Entry 6SGA (electron microscopy, 3.10 A resolution); this record covers chains CQ and CA of the 72 polymer chains in the assembly.

== Chain CQ ==
Molecule: uS17m
Organism: Trypanosoma brucei brucei
Sequence (336 residues; row label = number of the first residue in the row):
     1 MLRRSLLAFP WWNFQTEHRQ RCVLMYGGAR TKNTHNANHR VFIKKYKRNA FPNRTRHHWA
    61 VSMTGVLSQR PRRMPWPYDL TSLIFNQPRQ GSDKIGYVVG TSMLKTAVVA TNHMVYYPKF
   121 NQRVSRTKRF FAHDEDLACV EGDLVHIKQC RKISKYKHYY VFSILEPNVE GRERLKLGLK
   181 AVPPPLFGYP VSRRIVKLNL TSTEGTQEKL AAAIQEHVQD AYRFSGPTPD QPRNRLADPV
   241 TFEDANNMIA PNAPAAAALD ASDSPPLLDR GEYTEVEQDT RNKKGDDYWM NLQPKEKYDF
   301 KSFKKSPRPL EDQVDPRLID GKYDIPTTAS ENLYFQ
Disordered / not traced: 1-9, 229-336

== Chain CA ==
Molecule: 9S rRNA
Organism: Trypanosoma brucei brucei
Sequence (474 nucleotides; numbered 1 to 620; 146 numbers in that range are skipped by the numbering (no residue carries them; nothing is unmodelled there); the number before each row is that of its first residue):
     1 UAAAUUAUGG UCAAUUGUUA GUAUUCAUAU UAAUUUUUUU AAAUGUUUUA UCAUUUUAUA
    61 AAGGUUUAUU UUUGAAAGAU UUUUUGUAUA AAAUUUUAGG AAUAGUUAAU AAUAAUUUAU
   121 AAUUUUGAUU AGAUUGUUUU GUUAAUGCUA UUAGAUGGGU GUGGAAAAAU AAAAAAAAUA
   181 AUUAAUAUAU AUCAAUAAUA AAUUAAAUUA AUCUAUUAGU CAGAAAUGGA UGCCAGCCGU
   241 UGCGGUAAUU UCUAUGCUUU UAAAUAUUAU ACAAUUAUCA UAUUAAAUUG UUAAGUGCUG
   301 AUUUAACCAA UAAAAAUAUA AAUAAUUUUU AUUUGUUUUU AAACACCAUU AGGUAUAUGC
   361 AAAUAUAAAA UUAUAGUAAU UAU
   530 AGAAAUUAAA AAGGUAUUGU UGCCCACCAA UUUUUAUAAU AAAAAUAACG UGCAGUAAUU
   590 AAUAUAUUUA UAAAAAUAUA UUUUUUUUUU X
Disordered / not traced: 543-553
Modified residues: UBD (uridine 3',5'-bis(dihydrogen phosphate)) at position 620
Bound ions: Mg2+ site 1: A75, A76; Mg2+ site 2 near U117 (its only coordinating residue here)

== How chain CQ and chain CA interact ==
Pairs across the interface (133; chain CQ residue first):
  Phe14(CQ) - U138(CA)  base contact
  Gln15(CQ) - U138(CA)  base contact
  Cys22(CQ) - U139(CA)  hydrogen bond to the base
  Tyr26(CQ) - A153(CA)  sugar contact
  Ala29(CQ) - U139(CA)  base contact
  Arg30(CQ) - U137(CA)  base contact
  Arg30(CQ) - U139(CA)  hydrogen bond to the base
  Arg30(CQ) - A153(CA)  salt bridge to the phosphate
  Thr34(CQ) - U140(CA)  hydrogen bond to the sugar
  Thr34(CQ) - A150(CA)  hydrogen bond to the sugar
  His35(CQ) - U140(CA)  hydrogen bond to the base
  His35(CQ) - G141(CA)  base contact
  His35(CQ) - U149(CA)  hydrogen bond to the sugar
  His35(CQ) - A150(CA)  sugar contact
  Arg40(CQ) - A150(CA)  salt bridge to the phosphate
  Lys47(CQ) - U561(CA)  salt bridge to the phosphate
  Arg48(CQ) - G99(CA)  base contact
  Arg48(CQ) - U560(CA)  phosphate contact
  Arg48(CQ) - U561(CA)  hydrogen bond to the phosphate
  Asn49(CQ) - G99(CA)  hydrogen bond to the base
  Ala50(CQ) - G99(CA)  base contact
  Phe51(CQ) - G99(CA)  hydrogen bond to the base
  Phe51(CQ) - G132(CA)  sugar contact
  Pro52(CQ) - A131(CA)  hydrogen bond to the sugar
  Asn53(CQ) - U130(CA)  hydrogen bond to the base
  Asn53(CQ) - A131(CA)  hydrogen bond to the base
  Thr55(CQ) - G100(CA)  sugar contact
  Thr55(CQ) - A101(CA)  sugar contact
  Thr55(CQ) - A128(CA)  base contact
  Thr55(CQ) - U129(CA)  base contact
  Arg56(CQ) - U97(CA)  salt bridge to the phosphate
  Arg56(CQ) - G100(CA)  hydrogen bond to the base
  Arg56(CQ) - A131(CA)  base contact
  His57(CQ) - U97(CA)  hydrogen bond to the sugar
  His57(CQ) - A98(CA)  sugar contact
  His57(CQ) - G99(CA)  stacking on the base
  His57(CQ) - G100(CA)  salt bridge to the phosphate
  His58(CQ) - U97(CA)  hydrogen bond to the sugar
  His58(CQ) - A98(CA)  phosphate contact
  His58(CQ) - G132(CA)  hydrogen bond to the sugar
  His58(CQ) - A133(CA)  sugar contact
  Trp59(CQ) - A98(CA)  hydrogen bond to the phosphate
  Trp59(CQ) - G99(CA)  hydrogen bond to the base
  Ala60(CQ) - A98(CA)  hydrogen bond to the phosphate
  Ser62(CQ) - U96(CA)  hydrogen bond to the sugar
  Ser62(CQ) - U97(CA)  sugar contact
  Ser62(CQ) - G132(CA)  hydrogen bond to the base
  Met63(CQ) - U96(CA)  sugar contact
  Thr64(CQ) - A133(CA)  base contact
  Thr64(CQ) - U134(CA)  sugar contact
  Thr64(CQ) - G136(CA)  hydrogen bond to the phosphate
  Gly65(CQ) - U95(CA)  hydrogen bond to the sugar
  Gly65(CQ) - G136(CA)  sugar contact
  Val66(CQ) - U67(CA)  phosphate contact
  Val66(CQ) - U94(CA)  hydrogen bond to the sugar
  Val66(CQ) - U95(CA)  sugar contact
  Val66(CQ) - U137(CA)  phosphate contact
  Leu67(CQ) - U94(CA)  sugar contact
  Leu67(CQ) - U137(CA)  hydrogen bond to the phosphate
  Ser68(CQ) - U137(CA)  hydrogen bond to the phosphate
  Ser68(CQ) - U151(CA)  base contact
  Gln69(CQ) - U95(CA)  hydrogen bond to the sugar
  Gln69(CQ) - U96(CA)  sugar contact
  Arg70(CQ) - C148(CA)  phosphate contact
  Arg70(CQ) - U149(CA)  salt bridge to the phosphate
  Arg70(CQ) - A150(CA)  salt bridge to the phosphate
  Arg72(CQ) - G147(CA)  salt bridge to the phosphate
  Arg72(CQ) - C148(CA)  salt bridge to the phosphate
  Arg72(CQ) - U149(CA)  hydrogen bond to the base
  Arg73(CQ) - U94(CA)  phosphate contact
  Arg73(CQ) - U95(CA)  salt bridge to the phosphate
  Pro75(CQ) - A93(CA)  sugar contact
  Arg89(CQ) - A90(CA)  hydrogen bond to the base
  Arg89(CQ) - A91(CA)  base contact
  Gln90(CQ) - A91(CA)  base contact
  Gln90(CQ) - A92(CA)  sugar contact
  Ser102(CQ) - A121(CA)  sugar contact
  Met103(CQ) - U107(CA)  hydrogen bond to the sugar
  Met103(CQ) - A108(CA)  sugar contact
  Met103(CQ) - A121(CA)  sugar contact
  Met103(CQ) - A122(CA)  sugar contact
  Leu104(CQ) - A108(CA)  hydrogen bond to the sugar
  Leu104(CQ) - A109(CA)  sugar contact
  Lys105(CQ) - A109(CA)  phosphate contact
  Lys105(CQ) - U110(CA)  phosphate contact
  Thr106(CQ) - A108(CA)  hydrogen bond to the sugar
  His113(CQ) - A93(CA)  phosphate contact
  His113(CQ) - U94(CA)  salt bridge to the phosphate
  Pro118(CQ) - U146(CA)  hydrogen bond to the sugar
  Lys119(CQ) - U146(CA)  sugar contact
  Lys119(CQ) - G147(CA)  phosphate contact
  Lys119(CQ) - C148(CA)  salt bridge to the phosphate
  Asn121(CQ) - A321(CA)  hydrogen bond to the base
  Gln122(CQ) - A321(CA)  base contact
  Arg123(CQ) - A321(CA)  salt bridge to the phosphate
  Arg126(CQ) - U94(CA)  hydrogen bond to the phosphate
  Arg126(CQ) - U95(CA)  salt bridge to the phosphate
  Thr127(CQ) - U126(CA)  hydrogen bond to the base
  Lys128(CQ) - A93(CA)  salt bridge to the phosphate
  Arg129(CQ) - U123(CA)  salt bridge to the phosphate
  Arg129(CQ) - U124(CA)  salt bridge to the phosphate
  Phe130(CQ) - A92(CA)  sugar contact
  Phe131(CQ) - A122(CA)  phosphate contact
  Phe131(CQ) - U123(CA)  phosphate contact
  Gln149(CQ) - A91(CA)  hydrogen bond to the sugar
  Gln149(CQ) - A92(CA)  sugar contact
  Lys152(CQ) - A90(CA)  sugar contact
  Lys152(CQ) - A91(CA)  salt bridge to the phosphate
  Ile153(CQ) - A109(CA)  phosphate contact
  Ser154(CQ) - A108(CA)  hydrogen bond to the phosphate
  Ser154(CQ) - A109(CA)  phosphate contact
  Lys155(CQ) - U107(CA)  salt bridge to the phosphate
  Lys155(CQ) - A108(CA)  hydrogen bond to the phosphate
  Tyr156(CQ) - U107(CA)  phosphate contact
  Tyr156(CQ) - A108(CA)  hydrogen bond to the phosphate
  Lys157(CQ) - A108(CA)  hydrogen bond to the phosphate
  Lys157(CQ) - A109(CA)  salt bridge to the phosphate
  His158(CQ) - A91(CA)  hydrogen bond to the phosphate
  His158(CQ) - A92(CA)  salt bridge to the phosphate
  Tyr159(CQ) - A91(CA)  sugar contact
  Tyr159(CQ) - A92(CA)  sugar contact
  Lys180(CQ) - U120(CA)  base contact
  Tyr189(CQ) - U124(CA)  stacking on the base
  Tyr189(CQ) - U125(CA)  hydrogen bond to the phosphate
  Pro190(CQ) - A102(CA)  base contact
  Pro190(CQ) - U125(CA)  base contact
  Val191(CQ) - A102(CA)  phosphate contact
  Ser192(CQ) - A101(CA)  sugar contact
  Ser192(CQ) - A102(CA)  phosphate contact
  Arg193(CQ) - G100(CA)  salt bridge to the phosphate
  Arg193(CQ) - A101(CA)  salt bridge to the phosphate
  Arg193(CQ) - A102(CA)  hydrogen bond to the phosphate
  Ser225(CQ) - U563(CA)  phosphate contact
Interface residues without a listed pair, chain CQ (82 interface residues in all): His18, Ala37, Tyr46, Arg54, Pro71, Gly91, Lys94, Val115, Tyr116, Ser125, His133, Glu135, Pro227
Interface residues without a listed pair, chain CA (52 interface residues in all): U31, A322, U562

== Summary ==
82 residues of chain CQ and 52 residues of chain CA are in contact, with 44 hydrogen bonds, 23 salt bridges
and 2 aromatic stacking contacts. Polar contacts include Cys22(CQ)-U139(CA), Arg30(CQ)-U139(CA) and
His35(CQ)-U140(CA). A75(CA) and A76(CA) form the Mg2+ site 1.
Chain CQ is uS17m and chain CA is 9S rRNA, both from Trypanosoma brucei brucei; the structure, Body domain of
the mt-SSU assemblosome from Trypanosoma brucei, was determined by electron microscopy, deposited together
with 6SGB and 6SG9.
